Entry 7OQC (electron microscopy, 4.10 A resolution (low resolution: residue-level contacts below are approximate; hydrogen-bond / salt-bridge calls are withheld)); this record covers chains E and 1 of the 18 polymer chains in the assembly.

== Chain E ==
Protein: U1 small nuclear ribonucleoprotein component PRP42
Source organism: Saccharomyces cerevisiae
Reference sequence: Q03776 (PRP42_YEAST); residue numbers follow UniProt; this construct covers 1-544
Chain sequence (544 residues; each row starts with the number of its first residue):
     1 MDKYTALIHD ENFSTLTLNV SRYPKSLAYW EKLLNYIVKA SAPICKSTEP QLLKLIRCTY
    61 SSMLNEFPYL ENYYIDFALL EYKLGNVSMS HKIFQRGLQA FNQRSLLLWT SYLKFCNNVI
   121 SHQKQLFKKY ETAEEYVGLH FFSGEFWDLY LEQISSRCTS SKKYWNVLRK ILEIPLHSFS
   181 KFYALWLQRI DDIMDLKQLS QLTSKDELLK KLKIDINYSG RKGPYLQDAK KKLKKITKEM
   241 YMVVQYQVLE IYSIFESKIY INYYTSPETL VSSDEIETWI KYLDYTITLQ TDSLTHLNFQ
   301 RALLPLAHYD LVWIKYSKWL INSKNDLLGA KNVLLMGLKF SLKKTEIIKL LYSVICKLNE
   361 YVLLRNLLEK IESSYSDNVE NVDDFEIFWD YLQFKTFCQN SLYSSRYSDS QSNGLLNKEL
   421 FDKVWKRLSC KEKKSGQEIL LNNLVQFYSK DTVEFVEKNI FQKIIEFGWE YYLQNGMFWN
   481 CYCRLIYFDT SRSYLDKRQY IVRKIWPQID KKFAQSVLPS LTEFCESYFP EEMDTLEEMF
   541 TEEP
Curated features (UniProtKB/Swiss-Prot):
  - motif: Lys230 to Lys235 (Nuclear localization signal)

== Chain 1 ==
Molecule: U1 snRNA
Source organism: Saccharomyces cerevisiae
Sequence (568 nucleotides; row label = number of the first residue in the row):
     1 AUACUUACCU UAAGAUAUCA GAGGAGAUCA AGAAGUCCUA CUGAUCAAAC AUGCGCUUCC
    61 AAUAGUAGAA GGACGUUAAG CAUUUAUCAU UGAACUAUAA UUGUUCAUUG AAGUCAUUGA
   121 UGCAAACUCC UUGGUCACAC ACACAUACGG CGCGGAAGGC GUGUUUGCUG ACGUUUCCAU
   181 UCCCUUGUUU CAAUCAUUGG UUAAUCCCUU GAUUCCUUUG GGGAUUUUUG GGUUAAACUG
   241 AUUUUUGGGG CCCUUUGUUU CUUCUGCCUG GAGAAGUUUG ACACCAAAUU CAAAUUGGUG
   301 UUAGGGGAGC UGGGGCCUUU CAAAAGAGAG CUUUGUAGAG GCAUUCUUUU UGACUACUUU
   361 UCUCUAGCGU GCCAUUUUAG UUUUUGACGG CAGAUUCGAA UGAACUUAAG UUUAUGAUGA
   421 AGGUAUGGCU GUUGAGAUUA UUUGGUCGGG AUUGUAGUUU GAAGAUGUGC UCUUUUGAGC
   481 AGUCUCAACU UUGCUCGUUC CCGUUAUGGG AAAAAUUUUG GAAGGUCUUG GUAGGAACGG
   541 GUGGAUCUUA UAAUUUUUGA UUUAUUUU
Not modelled in the structure: 27-33, 566-568

== Chain E / chain 1 interface ==
Pairs across the interface (38):
  Asn86(E) with G113(1)
  Ser88(E) with U114(1)
  Met89(E) with G113(1)
  His91(E) with C115(1)
  Lys92(E) with G113(1)
  Gln95(E) with C115(1); A116(1)
  Ile120(E) with C115(1)
  His122(E) with A120(1)
  Gln123(E) with C74(1)
  Gln125(E) with C115(1); A116(1)
  Lys128(E) with U118(1)
  Lys129(E) with C115(1)
  Arg157(E) with C74(1)
  Cys158(E) with G75(1)
  Thr159(E) with C74(1)
  Ser160(E) with A73(1)
  Lys162(E) with G75(1)
  Met194(E) with U254(1); U256(1)
  Asp195(E) with U254(1)
  Leu196(E) with U254(1)
  Lys197(E) with C130(1)
  Ser200(E) with C129(1)
  Gln201(E) with C129(1)
  Gly220(E) with C253(1)
  Arg221(E) with C253(1); U254(1); U258(1); C268(1); G270(1)
  Lys222(E) with U254(1)
  Gly223(E) with U254(1); U258(1)
  Leu226(E) with U256(1)
  Gln227(E) with U258(1)
  Lys230(E) with U256(1)
Other interface residues (no listed pair), chain E (36 interface residues in all): Tyr112, Lys124, Asp191, Ile193, Gln198, Pro224
Other interface residues (no listed pair), chain 1 (19 interface residues in all): G119, G257

== Summary ==
Chain E and chain 1 form an interface of 36 and 19 residues respectively.
Chain E is U1 small nuclear ribonucleoprotein component PRP42 and chain 1 is U1 snRNA, both from Saccharomyces
cerevisiae; the structure, The U1 part of Saccharomyces cerevisiae spliceosomal pre-A complex (delta BS-A
ACT1), was determined by electron microscopy (same publication as 7OQB and 7OQE).
